6OQQ - chains A and B; structure by X-ray diffraction, 2.10 A resolution.

== Chain A ==
Name: Legionella pneumophila SidJ
From: Legionella pneumophila
UniProtKB: Q5ZTK6 (Q5ZTK6_LEGPH); numbering as in UniProt (aligned over 1-873)
Chain sequence (873 residues; numbered 1 to 873; the number before each row is that of its first residue):
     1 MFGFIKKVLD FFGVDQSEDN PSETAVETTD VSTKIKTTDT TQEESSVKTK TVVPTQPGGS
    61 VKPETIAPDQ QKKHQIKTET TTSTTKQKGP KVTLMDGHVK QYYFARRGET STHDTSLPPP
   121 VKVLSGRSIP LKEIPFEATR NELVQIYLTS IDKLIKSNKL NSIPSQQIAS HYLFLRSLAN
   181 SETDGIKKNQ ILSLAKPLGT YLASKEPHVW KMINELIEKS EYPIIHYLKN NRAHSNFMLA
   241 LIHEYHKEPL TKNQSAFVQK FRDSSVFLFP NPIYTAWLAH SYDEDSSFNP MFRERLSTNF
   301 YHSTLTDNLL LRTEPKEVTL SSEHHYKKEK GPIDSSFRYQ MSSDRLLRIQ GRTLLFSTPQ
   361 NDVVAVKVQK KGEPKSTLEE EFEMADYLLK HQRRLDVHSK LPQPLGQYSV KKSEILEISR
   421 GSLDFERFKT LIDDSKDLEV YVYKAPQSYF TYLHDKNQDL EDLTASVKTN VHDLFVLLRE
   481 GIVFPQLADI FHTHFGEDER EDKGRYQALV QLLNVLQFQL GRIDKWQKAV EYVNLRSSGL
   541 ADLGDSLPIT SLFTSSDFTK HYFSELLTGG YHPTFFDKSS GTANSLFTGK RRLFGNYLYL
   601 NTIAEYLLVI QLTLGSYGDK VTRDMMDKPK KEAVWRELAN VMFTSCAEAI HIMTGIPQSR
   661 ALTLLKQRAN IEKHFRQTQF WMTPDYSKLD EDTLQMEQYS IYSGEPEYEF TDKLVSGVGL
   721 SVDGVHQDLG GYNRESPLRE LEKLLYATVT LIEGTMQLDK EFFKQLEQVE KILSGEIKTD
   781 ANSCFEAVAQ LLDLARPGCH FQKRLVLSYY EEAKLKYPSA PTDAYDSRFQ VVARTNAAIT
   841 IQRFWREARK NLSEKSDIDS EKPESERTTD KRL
Not modelled in the structure: 1-98, 847-873
Bound ions: Mg2+ site 1: Y452 (together with pyrophosphate); Mg2+ site 2: D542, D545 (together with pyrophosphate)
Residues lining bound ligands:
  - adenosine monophosphate (AMP): H492, R500, D502, R505, Y506, Q507, V510, Q517, F518, Q519, L520, G521, R522, N733, R734, E735
  - pyrophosphate (POP): Q350, R352, T353, K367, K370, Y443, Y452, N534, R536, D542
Curated features (UniProtKB/Swiss-Prot):
  - binding site (Mg(2+)): D542, D545
  - mutagenesis: I841 (I841A: Complete loss of interaction with host calmodulin; in association with A-842), Q842 (Q842A: Complete loss of interaction with host calmodulin; in association with A-841)
Reported in the primary citation:
  - catalytic residues: K367 (by similarity / conservation)
  - Mg2+ coordination: D542 (proposed by the authors, not directly observed)
  - mutagenesis - K367A, D542A: decreased growth in response to SdeA
  - mutagenesis - K367A, D542A: abolished signaling in response to SdeA-catalyzed ubiquitination
  - mutagenesis - R352A, K367A, H492A, Y506A, N534A, D542A: abolished catalytic activity
  - binding site for pyrophosphate: R352
  - binding site for adenosine monophosphate: H492, R500, Y506, N733
  - mutagenesis - R500A, N733A, F763A/F801E/E812A: decreased catalytic activity
  - mutagenesis - F763A/F801E/E812A (100-fold): decreased binding to Calmodulin (chain B)
  - mutagenesis - K367A: abolished signaling in response to pR-Ub
  - mutagenesis - K367A, D542A: abolished growth

== Chain B ==
Name: Calmodulin
From: Saccharomyces cerevisiae (strain ATCC 204508 / S288c)
UniProtKB: P06787 (CALM_YEAST); residues 1-147 here = UniProt positions 1-147
Chain sequence (147 residues; each row starts with the number of its first residue):
     1 MSSNLTEEQI AEFKEAFALF DKDNNGSISS SELATVMRSL GLSPSEAEVN DLMNEIDVDG
    61 NHQIEFSEFL ALMSRQLKSN DSEQELLEAF KVFDKNGDGL ISAAELKHVL TSIGEKLTDA
   121 EVDDMLREVS DGSGEINIQQ FAALLSK
Not modelled in the structure: 1-3, 126-135, 147
Bound ions: Na+: A18, D21, N24; Ca2+ site 1: D21, D23, N25, S27; Ca2+ site 2: D94, N96, D98, L100

== How chain A and chain B interact ==
Pairs across the interface (86; chain A residue first):
  V99(A) - E65(B)
  V99(A) - S67(B)
  K100(A) - N61(B)
  K100(A) - E65(B)
  Q101(A) - G26(B)
  Q101(A) - E65(B)  hydrogen bond (backbone-side chain)
  Y102(A) - N25(B)
  Y102(A) - G26(B)
  Y103(A) - N24(B)
  Y103(A) - N25(B)  hydrogen bond (backbone-backbone)
  A105(A) - N24(B)
  A105(A) - N25(B)
  R106(A) - D23(B)  salt bridge
  R106(A) - N25(B)
  R107(A) - D23(B)  hydrogen bond (backbone-backbone)
  R107(A) - N24(B)
  R479(A) - D21(B)  salt bridge
  R479(A) - N24(B)  hydrogen bond (side chain-backbone)
  M653(A) - N24(B)
  G655(A) - E15(B)
  G655(A) - A18(B)
  I656(A) - E15(B)
  P657(A) - E15(B)
  R660(A) - E15(B)  salt bridge
  D759(A) - L19(B)
  F763(A) - L19(B)
  F763(A) - F20(B)  hydrophobic
  F763(A) - K22(B)
  E770(A) - T35(B)
  R796(A) - E15(B)  salt bridge
  R796(A) - L19(B)
  C799(A) - E15(B)
  F801(A) - E12(B)
  F801(A) - E15(B)
  F801(A) - A16(B)  hydrophobic
  F801(A) - L19(B)  hydrophobic
  F801(A) - S39(B)
  Q802(A) - L19(B)
  R804(A) - E12(B)  salt bridge
  R804(A) - S39(B)  hydrogen bond (side chain-backbone)
  R804(A) - L40(B)
  R804(A) - G41(B)
  L805(A) - T35(B)
  L805(A) - R38(B)
  L805(A) - S39(B)
  S808(A) - R38(B)  hydrogen bond
  Y809(A) - T35(B)
  Y809(A) - R38(B)
  E812(A) - R38(B)  salt bridge
  Q830(A) - K95(B)
  A833(A) - V92(B)
  R834(A) - F93(B)
  R834(A) - E105(B)  salt bridge
  T835(A) - I113(B)
  T835(A) - G114(B)
  A837(A) - A89(B)
  A837(A) - V92(B)  hydrophobic
  A837(A) - F93(B)  hydrophobic
  A838(A) - L110(B)
  I839(A) - G114(B)
  I839(A) - E115(B)
  I841(A) - L86(B)  hydrophobic
  I841(A) - A89(B)  hydrophobic
  I841(A) - F90(B)  hydrophobic
  I841(A) - L110(B)  hydrophobic
  I841(A) - M125(B)  hydrophobic
  Q842(A) - L110(B)  hydrogen bond (side chain-backbone)
  Q842(A) - I113(B)  hydrogen bond (side chain-backbone)
  Q842(A) - G114(B)
  Q842(A) - E115(B)  hydrogen bond (side chain-backbone)
  Q842(A) - K116(B)
  Q842(A) - L117(B)
  R843(A) - Q9(B)  hydrogen bond
  R843(A) - E12(B)  salt bridge
  R843(A) - E115(B)  salt bridge
  F844(A) - L86(B)  hydrophobic
  F844(A) - L145(B)
  F844(A) - S146(B)
  W845(A) - E121(B)
  W845(A) - D124(B)
  W845(A) - M125(B)  hydrophobic
  W845(A) - L145(B)  hydrophobic
  R846(A) - E8(B)  salt bridge
  R846(A) - E115(B)
  R846(A) - K116(B)
  R846(A) - L117(B)
Also at the interface, not in a pair above, chain A (42 interface residues in all): T654, H800, T840
Also at the interface, not in a pair above, chain B (47 interface residues in all): T6, D59, F66, S82, E85, L106, V109
Interface features reported in the paper:
  - interface residues, chain A: I841(A), R843(A), R846(A)

== In short ==
The interface between chain A and chain B involves 42 residues on one side and 47 on the other; the contacts
include 10 hydrogen bonds and 10 salt bridges. Polar pairs include R106(A)-D23(B), R479(A)-D21(B) and
R660(A)-E15(B). From the paper: the catalytic residue K367(A); R352A, K367A and H492A of chain A, among
others, abolish catalytic activity; 9 substitutions were tested in all.
Here chain A is Legionella pneumophila SidJ (Legionella pneumophila) and chain B is Calmodulin (Saccharomyces
cerevisiae (strain ATCC 204508 / S288c)). Entry 6OQQ (Legionella pneumophila SidJ/Saccharomyces cerevisiae
calmodulin complex) was determined by X-ray diffraction.
